Entry 1RUH (X-ray diffraction, 3.00 A resolution); this record covers chains 3 and 4 of the 4 polymer chains in the assembly.

[Chain 3]
Molecule: Rhinovirus 14
Source organism: Human rhinovirus 14
Notes: engineered mutation(s): N(1)219S
UniProt: P03303 (POLG_HRV14); residues 1-236 here correspond to UniProt positions 331-566 (UniProt number = residue number + 330)
Amino-acid sequence (236 residues; row label = number of the first residue in the row):
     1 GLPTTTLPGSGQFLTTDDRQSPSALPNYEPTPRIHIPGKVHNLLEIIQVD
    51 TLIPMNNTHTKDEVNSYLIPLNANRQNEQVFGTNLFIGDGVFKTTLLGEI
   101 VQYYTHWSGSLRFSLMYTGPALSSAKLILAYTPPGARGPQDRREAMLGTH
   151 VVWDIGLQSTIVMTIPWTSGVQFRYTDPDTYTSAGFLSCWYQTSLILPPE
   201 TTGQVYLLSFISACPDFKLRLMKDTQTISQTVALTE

[Chain 4]
Molecule: Rhinovirus 14
Source organism: Human rhinovirus 14
Notes: engineered mutation(s): N(1)219S
UniProt: P03303 (POLG_HRV14); numbering as in UniProt (aligned over 1-68)
Amino-acid sequence (68 residues; each row starts with the number of its first residue):
     1 GAQVSTQKSGSHENQNILTNGSNQTFTVINYYKDAASTSSAGQSLSMDPS
    51 KFTEPVKDLMLKGAPALN
Disordered / not traced: 1-28

[Chain 3 / chain 4 interface]
Contacting residue pairs - 32 pairs, chain 3 then chain 4:
  D18(3) with S39(4); S40(4), hydrogen bond (side chain-backbone)
  R19(3) with S39(4)
  Q20(3) with I29(4); N30(4), hydrogen bond; Y31(4); Y32(4); S37(4)
  S21(3) with Y32(4); S37(4), hydrogen bond (backbone-side chain)
  P22(3) with Y32(4)
  S23(3) with D34(4); S37(4)
  P26(3) with D34(4)
  N27(3) with D34(4), hydrogen bond (backbone-side chain)
  G38(3) with F52(4)
  K39(3) with K51(4), hydrogen bond (backbone-side chain); F52(4)
  V40(3) with F52(4), hydrophobic
  H41(3) with S44(4); S46(4); M47(4)
  N42(3) with M47(4)
  E45(3) with M47(4); D48(4), hydrogen bond (side chain-backbone); P49(4)
  Q48(3) with T53(4)
  V49(3) with F52(4), hydrophobic; T53(4)
  Q158(3) with P65(4); A66(4), hydrogen bond (side chain-backbone); L67(4), hydrogen bond (side chain-backbone)
Other interface residues (no listed pair), chain 3 (20 interface residues in all): L25, L44, L157
Other interface residues (no listed pair), chain 4 (21 interface residues in all): T38, Q43

[In short]
The interface between chain 3 and chain 4 involves 20 residues on one side and 21 on the other, with 8
hydrogen bonds. Polar pairs include D18(3)-S40(4), Q20(3)-N30(4) and S21(3)-S37(4).
Chain 3 is Rhinovirus 14 and chain 4 is Rhinovirus 14, both from Human rhinovirus 14; the structure,
Rhinovirus 14 mutant N1219S complexed with antiviral compound win 52084, was determined by X-ray diffraction,
deposited together with 1RUC, 1RUD, 1RUE, 1RUF, 1RUG, 1RUI and 1RUJ.
